Entry 6DNO (X-ray diffraction, 1.45 A resolution); this record covers chains A and B of the 3 polymer chains in the assembly.

== Chain A ==
Name: Serine/threonine-protein phosphatase PP1-alpha catalytic subunit
From: Homo sapiens
Notes: EC 3.1.3.16
Reference sequence: P62136 (PP1A_HUMAN); residues 7-300 here = UniProt positions 7-300
Chain sequence (299 residues; numbered 2 to 300; the number before each row is that of its first residue):
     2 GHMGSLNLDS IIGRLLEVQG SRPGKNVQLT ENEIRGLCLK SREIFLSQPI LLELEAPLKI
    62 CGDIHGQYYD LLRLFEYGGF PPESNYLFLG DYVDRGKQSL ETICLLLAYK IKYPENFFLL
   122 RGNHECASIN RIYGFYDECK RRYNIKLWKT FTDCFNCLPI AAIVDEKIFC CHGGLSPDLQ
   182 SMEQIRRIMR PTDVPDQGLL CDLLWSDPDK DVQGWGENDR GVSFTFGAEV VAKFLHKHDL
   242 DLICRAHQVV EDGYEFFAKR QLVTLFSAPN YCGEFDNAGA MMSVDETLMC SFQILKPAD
Unresolved in the structure: 2-6
Differences from the reference sequence: expression tag (2-6)
UniProt features mapped onto this chain:
  - active site: H125 (Proton donor)
  - binding site (Mn(2+)): D64, H66, D92, N124, H173, H248
  - modified residue: S22 (Phosphoserine)
  - mutagenesis: P50 (P50R: Promotes SMP complex formation), A57 (A57P: No effect on SMP complex formation), E184 (E184A: Promotes SMP complex formation), R188 (R188A: Abolishes SMP complex formation)
Reported in the primary citation:
  - conformationally variable residues (side-chain flip): R74

== Chain B ==
Name: Protein phosphatase 1 regulatory subunit 3A
Reference sequence: Q00756 (PPR3A_RABIT); residue numbers follow UniProt; this construct covers 64-93
Chain sequence (30 residues; row label = number of the first residue in the row):
    64 RRVSFADNFG FNLVSVKEFD TWELPSVSTT
Unresolved in the structure: 86-93
UniProt features mapped onto this chain:
  - motif: R64 to S67 (PP1-binding motif)
  - modified residue: S67 (Phosphoserine)
Reported in the primary citation:
  - conformationally variable residues (order/disorder transition): R64 to W85
  - post-translational modification sites: S67 (citing earlier work)

== How chain A and chain B interact ==
Residue-residue contacts - 49 pairs, chain A then chain B:
  R23(A) - W85(B)
  P24(A) - T84(B)
  P24(A) - W85(B)  hydrophobic
  D71(A) - F82(B)
  R74(A) - F82(B)
  R74(A) - D83(B)
  R74(A) - T84(B)
  Y78(A) - S78(B)  hydrogen bond (side chain-backbone)
  Y78(A) - V79(B)
  Y78(A) - K80(B)
  K168(A) - V66(B)
  I169(A) - V66(B)  hydrophobic
  D242(A) - R65(B)  salt bridge
  D242(A) - V66(B)  hydrogen bond (side chain-backbone)
  Y255(A) - L76(B)
  Y255(A) - V77(B)
  F257(A) - F68(B)  hydrophobic
  R261(A) - F68(B)
  R261(A) - D70(B)  salt bridge
  R261(A) - N71(B)
  R261(A) - L76(B)
  P270(A) - F82(B)  hydrophobic
  T288(A) - R64(B)
  L289(A) - V66(B)
  L289(A) - S67(B)  hydrogen bond (backbone-backbone)
  M290(A) - S67(B)
  M290(A) - A69(B)  hydrophobic
  M290(A) - F72(B)  hydrophobic
  C291(A) - V66(B)  hydrophobic
  C291(A) - S67(B)  hydrogen bond (backbone-backbone)
  C291(A) - F68(B)
  C291(A) - A69(B)  hydrogen bond (backbone-backbone)
  S292(A) - L76(B)
  F293(A) - L76(B)  hydrogen bond (backbone-backbone)
  F293(A) - V77(B)
  F293(A) - S78(B)  hydrogen bond (backbone-backbone)
  Q294(A) - S78(B)
  I295(A) - V77(B)  hydrophobic
  I295(A) - S78(B)  hydrogen bond (backbone-backbone)
  I295(A) - V79(B)
  I295(A) - K80(B)  hydrogen bond (backbone-backbone)
  L296(A) - K80(B)
  L296(A) - F82(B)
  K297(A) - K80(B)  hydrogen bond (backbone-backbone)
  K297(A) - E81(B)
  K297(A) - F82(B)  hydrogen bond (backbone-backbone)
  P298(A) - F82(B)
  A299(A) - E81(B)
  A299(A) - F82(B)  hydrogen bond (backbone-backbone)
Interface residues without a listed pair, chain A (27 interface residues in all): S22, L243, V264
Interface residues without a listed pair, chain B (20 interface residues in all): F74
From the paper, about this interface:
  - specific contacts: R261(A)-D70(B) (salt bridge), M290(A)-F72(B), P298(A)-F82(B), F74(B)-M290(A)
  - interface residues, chain B: R65(B), V66(B), F68(B), L76(B), S78(B), V79(B), K80(B)

== In short ==
27 residues of chain A and 20 residues of chain B are in contact; the contacts include 12 hydrogen bonds and 2
salt bridges. Polar contacts include D242(A)-R65(B), R261(A)-D70(B) and Y78(A)-S78(B). The authors report a
salt bridge between R261(A) and D70(B); contacts between M290(A) and F72(B), P298(A) and F82(B) and F74(B) and
M290(A). From the paper: interface residues R65(B), V66(B) and F68(B) among others; a modification site at
S67(B).
Here chain A is Serine/threonine-protein phosphatase PP1-alpha catalytic subunit (Homo sapiens) and chain B is
Protein phosphatase 1 regulatory subunit 3A. Entry 6DNO (Crystal structure of Protein Phosphatase 1 (PP1)
bound to the muscle glycogen-targeting subunit (Gm)) was determined by X-ray diffraction.
